Entry 7OBQ (electron microscopy, 3.90 A resolution); this record covers chains 1 and x of the 8 polymer chains in the assembly.

Chain 1:
Molecule: Srp RNA
Source organism: Canis lupus familiaris
Sequence (249 nucleotides; numbered 27 to 275; the number before each row is that of its first residue):
    27 GCCGGGCGCG GUGGCGCGCG CCUGUAGUCC CAGCUACUCG GGAGGCUGAG GCAGGAGGAU
    87 CGCUUCGCUA UGCCGAUCGG GUGUCCGCAC UAAGUUCGGC AUCAAUAUGG UGACCUCCCG
   147 GGAGCGGGGG ACCACCAGGU UGCCUAAGGA GGGGUGAACC GGCCCAGGUC GGAAACGGAG
   207 CAGGUCAAAA CUCCCGUGCU GAUCAGUAGU GGGAUCGCGC CUGUGAAUAG CAUAGCGAGA
   267 CCCCGUCUC
Not modelled in the structure: 27-93, 259-275

Chain x:
Protein: Signal recognition particle 54 kDa protein
Source organism: Canis lupus familiaris
Reference sequence: P61010 (SRP54_CANLF); residue numbers follow UniProt; this construct covers 1-504
Chain sequence (504 residues; row label = number of the first residue in the row):
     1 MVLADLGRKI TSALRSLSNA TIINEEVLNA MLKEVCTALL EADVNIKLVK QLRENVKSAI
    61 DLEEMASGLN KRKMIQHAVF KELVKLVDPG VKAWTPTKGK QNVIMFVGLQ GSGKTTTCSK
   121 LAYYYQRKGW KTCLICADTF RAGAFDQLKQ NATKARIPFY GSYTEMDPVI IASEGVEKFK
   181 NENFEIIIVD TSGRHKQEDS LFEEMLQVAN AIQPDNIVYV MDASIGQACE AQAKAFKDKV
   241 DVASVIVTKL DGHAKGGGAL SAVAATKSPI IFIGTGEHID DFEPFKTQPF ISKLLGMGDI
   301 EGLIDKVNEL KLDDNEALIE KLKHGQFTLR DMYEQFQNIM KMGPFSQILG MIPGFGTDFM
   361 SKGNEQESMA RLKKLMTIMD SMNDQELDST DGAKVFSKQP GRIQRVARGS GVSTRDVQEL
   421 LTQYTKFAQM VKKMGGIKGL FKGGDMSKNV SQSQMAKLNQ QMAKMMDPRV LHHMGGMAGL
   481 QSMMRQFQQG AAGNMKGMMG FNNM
Not modelled in the structure: 1-19, 304-315, 351-363, 438-504
Bound ions: Mg2+: Thr-115 (together with GMP-PNP)
Small-molecule neighbours:
  - GMP-PNP (GNP; phosphoaminophosphonic acid-guanylate ester), molecule 1: Leu-109, Gln-110, Gly-111, Gly-113, Lys-114, Thr-115, Thr-116, Lys-120, Asp-138, Arg-141, Gln-147, Thr-191, Ser-192, Gly-193, Thr-248, Lys-249, Asp-251, Gly-274, Gly-276, Glu-277
  - GMP-PNP (GNP), molecule 2: Gln-110, Gly-111, Arg-141, His-195

Chain 1 / chain x interface:
Residue-residue contacts - 26 pairs, chain 1 then chain x:
  G179(1) with Asn-70(x), phosphate contact
  A184(1) with Gln-399(x), hydrogen bond to the sugar; Arg-402(x), hydrogen bond to the phosphate
  C185(1) with Asn-383(x), hydrogen bond to the phosphate; Gln-399(x), hydrogen bond to the base; Gly-401(x), base contact; Arg-402(x), salt bridge to the phosphate; Arg-405(x), salt bridge to the phosphate
  G193(1) with Thr-377(x), sugar contact; Ser-381(x), hydrogen bond to the base; Gly-409(x), hydrogen bond to the base; Ser-410(x), base contact
  G194(1) with Arg-408(x), base contact; Gly-409(x), base contact; Gly-411(x), hydrogen bond to the sugar
  C207(1) with Ser-381(x), hydrogen bond to the sugar; Arg-405(x), phosphate contact; Gly-409(x), sugar contact
  A208(1) with Ser-381(x), sugar contact; Met-382(x), hydrogen bond to the sugar; Asn-383(x), phosphate contact; Arg-405(x), phosphate contact
  G209(1) with Asn-383(x), phosphate contact; Asp-384(x), phosphate contact
  C212(1) with Leu-69(x), phosphate contact
  G232(1) with His-278(x), phosphate contact
Interface residues without a listed pair, chain 1 (13 interface residues in all): A192, U195, G206
Interface residues without a listed pair, chain x (19 interface residues in all): Glu-277, Asp-380, Glu-386

Summary:
Chain 1 and chain x form an interface of 13 and 19 residues respectively; the contacts include 9 hydrogen
bonds and 2 salt bridges. Polar pairs include C185(1)/Gln-399(x), G193(1)/Ser-381(x) and G193(1)/Gly-409(x).
Ligands of chain x: GMP-PNP.
Here chain 1 is Srp RNA and chain x is Signal recognition particle 54 kDa protein, both from Canis lupus
familiaris. Entry 7OBQ (SRP-SR at the distal site conformation) was determined by electron microscopy.
